6R7X - chains A and B; structure by electron microscopy, 3.47 A resolution.

[Chain A (and B)]
Name: Anoctamin-10
From: Homo sapiens
Notes: chain B of this document is another copy of the same molecule, construct and numbering; everything in this record applies to it too
Reference sequence: Q9NW15 (ANO10_HUMAN); residue numbers follow UniProt; this construct covers 1-660
Chain sequence (667 residues; row label = number of the first residue in the row):
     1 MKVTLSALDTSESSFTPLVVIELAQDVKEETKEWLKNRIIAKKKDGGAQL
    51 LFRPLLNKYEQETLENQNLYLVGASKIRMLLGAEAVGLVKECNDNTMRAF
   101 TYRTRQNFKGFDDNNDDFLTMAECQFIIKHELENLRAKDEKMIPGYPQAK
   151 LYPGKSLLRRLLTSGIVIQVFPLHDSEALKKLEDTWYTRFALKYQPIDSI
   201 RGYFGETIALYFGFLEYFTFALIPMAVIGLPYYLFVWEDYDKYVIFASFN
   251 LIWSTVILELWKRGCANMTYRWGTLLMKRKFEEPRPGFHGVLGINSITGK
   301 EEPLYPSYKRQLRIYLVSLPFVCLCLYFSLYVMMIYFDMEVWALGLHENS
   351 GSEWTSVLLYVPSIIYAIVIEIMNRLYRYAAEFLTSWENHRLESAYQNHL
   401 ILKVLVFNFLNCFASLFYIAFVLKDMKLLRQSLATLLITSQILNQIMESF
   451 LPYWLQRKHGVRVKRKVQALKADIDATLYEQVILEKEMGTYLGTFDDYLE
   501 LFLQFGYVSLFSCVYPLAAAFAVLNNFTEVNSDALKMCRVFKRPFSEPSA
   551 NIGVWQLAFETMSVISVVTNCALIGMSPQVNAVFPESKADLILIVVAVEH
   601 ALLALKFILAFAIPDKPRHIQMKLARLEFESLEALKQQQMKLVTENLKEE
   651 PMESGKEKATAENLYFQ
Not modelled in the structure: 1-12, 642-667
Differences from the reference sequence: expression tag (661-667)
Curated features (UniProtKB/Swiss-Prot):
  - natural variant: L510 (L510R: In SCAR10)
Ion coordination: Ca2+ site 1: E259, A610, I613, D615; Ca2+ site 2: N444, Q445, E448, E500, E529; Ca2+ site 3: E448, D497, E500, E529, D533
Ligand contacts: 1,2-diacyl-sn-glycero-3-phosphocholine (PC1): I314, Y315, S318, L319, V322, L326, A395, N398, H399, I401, L402, K403, L405, V406, F409, L410, F502, V554, L557, A558, T561, I565
What the authors report for this chain:
  - specificity-determining residues: S363 (by similarity / conservation)

[Interface between chain A and chain B]
Pairs across the interface (29):
  E84(A) - Q639(B)
  A85(A) - Q639(B)
  R279(A) - E628(B)
  S296(A) - M622(B)
  S296(A) - R626(B)  hydrogen bond (backbone-side chain)
  I297(A) - A625(B)  hydrophobic
  I297(A) - R626(B)
  T298(A) - F629(B)
  K300(A) - F629(B)
  L557(A) - F611(B)  hydrophobic
  A589(A) - I592(B)
  I592(A) - A589(B)
  I592(A) - I592(B)  hydrophobic
  I592(A) - L593(B)  hydrophobic
  L593(A) - I592(B)  hydrophobic
  V596(A) - V596(B)  hydrophobic
  E599(A) - H600(B)  salt bridge
  H600(A) - E599(B)  salt bridge
  H600(A) - H600(B)  hydrogen bond
  F611(A) - L557(B)  hydrophobic
  M622(A) - S296(B)
  A625(A) - I297(B)  hydrophobic
  R626(A) - S296(B)  hydrogen bond (side chain-backbone)
  R626(A) - I297(B)
  E628(A) - R279(B)
  F629(A) - T298(B)
  F629(A) - K300(B)
  Q639(A) - E84(B)
  Q639(A) - A85(B)
Also at the interface, not in a pair above, chain A (29 interface residues in all): K43, R103, F281, K588, F607, L632, Q638, M640
Also at the interface, not in a pair above, chain B (29 interface residues in all): K43, R103, F281, K588, F607, L632, Q638, M640

[In short]
The chain A/chain B interface involves 29 residues from each chain, with 3 hydrogen bonds and 2 salt bridges.
Among the polar pairs are E599(A)-H600(B), S296(A)-R626(B) and H600(A)-H600(B). Ligands of chain A:
1,2-diacyl-sn-glycero-3-phosphocholine. The Ca2+ site 1 is built by E259(A), A610(A), I613(A) and D615(A). The
paper reports the specificity determinant S363(A).
Chain A and chain B are both Anoctamin-10 (Homo sapiens); the structure, CryoEM structure of calcium-bound
human TMEM16K / Anoctamin 10 in detergent (2mM Ca2+, closed form), was determined by electron microscopy (same
publication as 6R65, 6R7Y and 6R7Z).
